6NHH - chains B and C of the 6 polymer chains in the assembly; structure by X-ray diffraction, 3.00 A resolution.

[Chain B]
Name: Cytochrome c1
From: Rhodobacter sphaeroides (strain ATCC 17023 / 2.4.1 / NCIB 8253 / DSM 158)
UniProt: A0A344Q9J2 (A0A344Q9J2_RHOS4); residues 1-263 here correspond to UniProt positions 23-285 (UniProt number = residue number + 22)
Sequence (272 residues; numbered 1 to 272; the number before each row is that of its first residue):
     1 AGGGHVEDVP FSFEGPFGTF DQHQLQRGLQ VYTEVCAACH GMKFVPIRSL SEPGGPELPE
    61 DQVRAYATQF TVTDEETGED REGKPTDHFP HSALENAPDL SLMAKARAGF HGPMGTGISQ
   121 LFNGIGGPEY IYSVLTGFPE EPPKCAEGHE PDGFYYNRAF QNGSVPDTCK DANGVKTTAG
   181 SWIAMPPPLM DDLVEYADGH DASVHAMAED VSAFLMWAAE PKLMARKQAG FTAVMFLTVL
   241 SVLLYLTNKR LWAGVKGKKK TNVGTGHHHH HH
Disordered / not traced: 257-272
Sequence notes: expression tag (264-272)
Disulfides: Cys145-Cys169
Covalent attachments: heme c (HEC) linked to Cys36, Cys39

[Chain C]
Name: Ubiquinol-cytochrome c reductase iron-sulfur subunit
From: Rhodobacter sphaeroides (strain ATCC 17023 / 2.4.1 / NCIB 8253 / DSM 158)
Notes: EC 1.10.2.2
UniProt: A0A344Q9J4 (A0A344Q9J4_RHOS4); residues 1-187 here = UniProt positions 1-187
Sequence (187 residues; each row starts with the number of its first residue):
     1 MSNAEDHAGT RRDFLYYATA GAGAVATGAA VWPLINQMNP SADVQALASI FVDVSSVEPG
    61 VQLTVKFLGK PIFIRRRTEA DIELGRSVQL GQLVDTNARN ANIDAGAEAT DQNRTLDEAG
   121 EWLVMWGVCT HLGCVPIGGV SGDFGGWFCP CHGSHYDSAG RIRKGPAPEN LPIPLAKFID
   181 ETTIQLG
Disordered / not traced: 1-12
Disulfides: Cys134-Cys151

[Chain B / chain C interface]
Contacting residue pairs - 19 pairs, chain B then chain C:
  Arg48(B) with Ala42(C); Asp43(C); Ala46(C)
  Arg64(B) with Phe51(C)
  Thr86(B) with Leu47(C)
  Leu240(B) with Thr19(C); Ala22(C), hydrophobic; Gly23(C)
  Leu243(B) with Leu15(C); Ala18(C); Thr19(C), hydrogen bond (backbone-side chain); Ala22(C), hydrophobic
  Leu244(B) with Thr19(C)
  Leu246(B) with Leu15(C)
  Thr247(B) with Leu15(C); Tyr16(C); Thr19(C), hydrogen bond
  Arg250(B) with Leu15(C)
  Leu251(B) with Tyr16(C)
Other interface residues (no listed pair), chain B (11 interface residues in all): Phe236
Other interface residues (no listed pair), chain C (14 interface residues in all): Asp13, Ala26, Ala29

[Overview]
Chain B and chain C form an interface of 11 and 14 residues respectively; the contacts include 2 hydrogen
bonds. Among the polar pairs are Leu243(B)-Thr19(C) and Thr247(B)-Thr19(C).
Chain B is Cytochrome c1 and chain C is Ubiquinol-cytochrome c reductase iron-sulfur subunit, both from
Rhodobacter sphaeroides (strain ATCC 17023 / 2.4.1 / NCIB 8253 / DSM 158); the structure, Rhodobacter
sphaeroides bc1 with azoxystrobin, was determined by X-ray diffraction, deposited together with 6NIN.
